Entry 8XCC (electron microscopy, 3.20 A resolution); this record covers chains A and B of the 4 polymer chains in the assembly.

[Chain A]
Name: Cas12j19(E100K)
Organism: unclassified sequences
Chain sequence (908 residues; each row starts with the number of its first residue):
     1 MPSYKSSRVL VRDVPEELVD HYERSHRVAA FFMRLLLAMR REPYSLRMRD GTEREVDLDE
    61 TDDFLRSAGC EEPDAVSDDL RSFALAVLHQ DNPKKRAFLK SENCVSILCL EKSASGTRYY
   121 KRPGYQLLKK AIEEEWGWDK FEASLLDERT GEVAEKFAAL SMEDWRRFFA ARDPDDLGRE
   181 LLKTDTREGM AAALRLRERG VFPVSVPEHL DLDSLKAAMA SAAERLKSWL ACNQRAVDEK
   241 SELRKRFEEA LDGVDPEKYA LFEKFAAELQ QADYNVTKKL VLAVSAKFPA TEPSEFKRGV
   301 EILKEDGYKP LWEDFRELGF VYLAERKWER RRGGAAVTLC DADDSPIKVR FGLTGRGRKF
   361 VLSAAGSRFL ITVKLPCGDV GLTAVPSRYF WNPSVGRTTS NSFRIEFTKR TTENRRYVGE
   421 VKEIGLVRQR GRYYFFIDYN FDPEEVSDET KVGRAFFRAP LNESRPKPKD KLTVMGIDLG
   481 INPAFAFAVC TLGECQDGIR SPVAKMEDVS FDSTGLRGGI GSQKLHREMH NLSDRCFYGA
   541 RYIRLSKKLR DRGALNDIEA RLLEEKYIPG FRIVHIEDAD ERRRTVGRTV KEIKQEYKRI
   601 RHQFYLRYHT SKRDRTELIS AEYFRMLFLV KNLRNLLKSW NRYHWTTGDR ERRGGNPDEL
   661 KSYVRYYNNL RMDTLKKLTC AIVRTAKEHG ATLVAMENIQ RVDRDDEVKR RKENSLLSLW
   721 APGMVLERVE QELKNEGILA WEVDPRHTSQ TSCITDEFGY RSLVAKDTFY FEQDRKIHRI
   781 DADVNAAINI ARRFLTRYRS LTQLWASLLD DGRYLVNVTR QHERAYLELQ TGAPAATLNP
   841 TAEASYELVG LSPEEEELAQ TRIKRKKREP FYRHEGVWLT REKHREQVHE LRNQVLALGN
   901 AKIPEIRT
Disordered / not traced: 132-181, 241-334, 445-471, 491-508, 649-655, 698-713, 744-782, 798-908

[Chain B]
Molecule: CrRNA
Organism: unclassified sequences
Sequence (60 nucleotides; row label = number of the first residue in the row; numbers below 1 keep their minus sign (G-36 is residue -36)):
   -36 GUGCUGCUGU CUCCCAGACG GGAGGCAGAA CUGCACCUUC CAUCAGAGAA CCUCACUGCG
Disordered / not traced: 4-23

[Interface between chain A and chain B]
Contacting residue pairs (96; chain A residue first):
  Tyr4(A) with C0(B), base contact
  Lys5(A) with C0(B), salt bridge to the phosphate
  Ser6(A) with C0(B), hydrogen bond to the base; U1(B), hydrogen bond to the sugar
  Arg8(A) with G-36(B), sugar contact; U2(B), salt bridge to the phosphate
  Arg225(A) with C3(B), sugar contact
  Ser228(A) with C3(B), hydrogen bond to the sugar
  Val385(A) with G-36(B), phosphate contact
  Pro386(A) with G-36(B), phosphate contact
  Ser387(A) with G-36(B), hydrogen bond to the base
  Arg388(A) with G-36(B), hydrogen bond to the base; C-1(B), base contact
  Tyr389(A) with G-36(B), hydrogen bond to the base; C-1(B), base contact; C0(B), hydrogen bond to the phosphate
  Lys409(A) with C-1(B), base contact; C0(B), salt bridge to the phosphate
  Arg410(A) with C-1(B), base contact
  Thr411(A) with A-2(B), phosphate contact; C-1(B), phosphate contact
  Thr412(A) with C-3(B), phosphate contact; A-2(B), hydrogen bond to the phosphate
  Arg432(A) with U-35(B), salt bridge to the phosphate
  Tyr434(A) with G-36(B), sugar contact; U-35(B), hydrogen bond to the phosphate
  Phe436(A) with U1(B), sugar contact
  Arg583(A) with G-20(B), hydrogen bond to the phosphate; A-19(B), salt bridge to the phosphate; C-18(B), base contact
  Arg584(A) with A-19(B), salt bridge to the phosphate; C-18(B), hydrogen bond to the sugar
  Gly587(A) with C-18(B), base contact; G-17(B), sugar contact
  Arg588(A) with C-18(B), hydrogen bond to the sugar
  Val590(A) with G-16(B), sugar contact
  Lys591(A) with G-17(B), salt bridge to the phosphate; G-16(B), phosphate contact
  Lys594(A) with G-16(B), phosphate contact; G-15(B), salt bridge to the phosphate
  Lys598(A) with C-30(B), phosphate contact
  Arg601(A) with G-31(B), phosphate contact; C-30(B), salt bridge to the phosphate
  His602(A) with G-31(B), hydrogen bond to the sugar; C-30(B), sugar contact
  Phe604(A) with U-32(B), phosphate contact
  Tyr605(A) with U-32(B), base contact; G-31(B), sugar contact; A-7(B), base contact
  Arg607(A) with C-33(B), hydrogen bond to the sugar; U-32(B), salt bridge to the phosphate
  Tyr608(A) with G-4(B), base contact; C-3(B), sugar contact
  His609(A) with U-32(B), hydrogen bond to the base; C-6(B), hydrogen bond to the sugar
  Arg613(A) with C-6(B), hydrogen bond to the phosphate; U-5(B), salt bridge to the phosphate; G-4(B), sugar contact
  Leu618(A) with C-3(B), sugar contact; A-2(B), phosphate contact
  Tyr623(A) with C-33(B), sugar contact
  Leu637(A) with G-16(B), phosphate contact
  Trp640(A) with G-17(B), sugar contact; G-16(B), hydrogen bond to the sugar
  Asn641(A) with G-16(B), hydrogen bond to the sugar
  His644(A) with C-22(B), sugar contact; A-21(B), sugar contact; G-20(B), phosphate contact
  Asp658(A) with A-14(B), sugar contact
  Glu659(A) with G-15(B), sugar contact
  Leu660(A) with G-15(B), hydrogen bond to the phosphate; A-14(B), phosphate contact
  Lys661(A) with A-14(B), hydrogen bond to the phosphate; G-13(B), salt bridge to the phosphate
  Ser662(A) with A-14(B), hydrogen bond to the phosphate; G-13(B), phosphate contact
  Tyr663(A) with G-15(B), hydrogen bond to the phosphate; A-14(B), phosphate contact
  Arg665(A) with G-13(B), salt bridge to the phosphate
  Tyr666(A) with C-33(B), phosphate contact; U-32(B), hydrogen bond to the phosphate; G-31(B), phosphate contact
  Asn669(A) with G-34(B), phosphate contact; C-33(B), phosphate contact
  Leu670(A) with C-33(B), phosphate contact
  Asp673(A) with G-34(B), hydrogen bond to the base; C-33(B), sugar contact
  Lys676(A) with A-2(B), sugar contact; C-1(B), hydrogen bond to the sugar; U1(B), salt bridge to the phosphate
  Lys677(A) with G-34(B), base contact; C-33(B), sugar contact; C-3(B), base contact
  Cys680(A) with A-2(B), hydrogen bond to the phosphate; C-1(B), phosphate contact
  Arg684(A) with A-2(B), salt bridge to the phosphate
Interface residues without a listed pair, chain A (60 interface residues in all): Ser7, Leu10, Lys348, Arg430, Tyr439

[Overview]
60 residues of chain A face 28 of chain B across their interface, with 27 hydrogen bonds and 15 salt bridges.
Polar contacts include Ser6(A)-C0(B), Ser387(A)-G-36(B) and Arg388(A)-G-36(B).
Here chain A is Cas12j19(E100K) and chain B is CrRNA, both from unclassified sequences. Entry 8XCC (Cryo-EM
structure of Cas12o1 (E100K), crRNA and target DNA complex) was determined by electron microscopy (same
publication as 8XCA).
